Entry 1TNI (X-ray diffraction, 1.90 A resolution); this record covers chain A.

Chain A:
Name: Trypsin
Source organism: Bos taurus
Notes: EC 3.4.21.4
UniProtKB: P00760 (TRY1_BOVIN); the construct lacks a stretch of the UniProt sequence and is renumbered around it, so the offset changes along the chain: 10-34 = UniProt 15-39; 37-67 = UniProt 40-70; 69-125 = UniProt 71-127; 127-130 = UniProt 128-131; 5 more segments
Sequence (229 residues; numbered 10 to 245 plus 3 insertion-coded residues; 10 numbers in that range are skipped by the numbering (no residue carries them; nothing is unmodelled there); the number before each row is that of its first residue):
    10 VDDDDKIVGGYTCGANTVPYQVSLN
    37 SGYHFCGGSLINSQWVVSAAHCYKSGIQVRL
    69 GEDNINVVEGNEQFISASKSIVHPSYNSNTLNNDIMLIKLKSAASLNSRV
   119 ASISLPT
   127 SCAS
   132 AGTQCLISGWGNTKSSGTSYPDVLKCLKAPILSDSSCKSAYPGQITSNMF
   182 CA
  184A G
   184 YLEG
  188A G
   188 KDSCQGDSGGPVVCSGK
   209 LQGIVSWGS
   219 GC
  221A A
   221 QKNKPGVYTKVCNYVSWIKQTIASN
Unresolved in the structure: 10-15
Disulfide bonds: Cys-22/Cys-157, Cys-42/Cys-58, Cys-128/Cys-232, Cys-136/Cys-201, Cys-168/Cys-182, Cys-191/Cys-220
Ion coordination: Ca2+: Glu-70, Asn-72, Val-75, Glu-80
Residues lining bound ligands: 4-phenylbutylamine (PBN): Tyr-172, Asp-189, Ser-190, Cys-191, Gln-192, Trp-215, Gly-216, Ser-217, Gly-219, Cys-220, Lys-224, Pro-225, Gly-226

Summary:
Chain A binds 4-phenylbutylamine. The Ca2+ site is built by Glu-70, Asn-72, Val-75 and Glu-80.
Chain A is Trypsin (Bos taurus); the structure, Prediction of novel serine protease inhibitors, was determined
by X-ray diffraction (same publication as 1TNG, 1TNH, 1TNJ, 1TNK and 1TNL).
